Entry 5F31 (X-ray diffraction, 2.43 A resolution); this record covers chain A.

# Chain A
Protein: Phosphatidylinositol mannoside acyltransferase
From: Mycobacterium smegmatis str. MC2 155
Notes: EC 2.3.1.-
UniProt: A0QWG5 (ACYLT_MYCS2); residue numbers follow UniProt; this construct covers 13-304
Sequence (308 residues; each row starts with the number of its first residue):
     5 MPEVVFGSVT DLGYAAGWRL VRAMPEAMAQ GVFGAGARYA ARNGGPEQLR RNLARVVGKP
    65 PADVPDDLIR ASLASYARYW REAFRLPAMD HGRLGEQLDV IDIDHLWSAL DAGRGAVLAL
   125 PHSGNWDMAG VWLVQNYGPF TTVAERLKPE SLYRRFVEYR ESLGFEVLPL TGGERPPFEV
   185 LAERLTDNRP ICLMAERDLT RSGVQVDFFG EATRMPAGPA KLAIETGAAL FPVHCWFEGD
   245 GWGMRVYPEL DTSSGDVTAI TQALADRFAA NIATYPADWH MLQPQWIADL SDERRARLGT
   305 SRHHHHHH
Unresolved in the structure: 5-47, 304-312
Construct notes: initiating methionine (5); expression tag (6-12, 305-312)
UniProt features mapped onto this chain:
  - active site: H126 (Proton acceptor), E200
  - binding site (hexadecanoyl-CoA): H126, R164, S206, E229
  - mutagenesis: H126 (H126A: Loss of transferase activity), D131 (D131A: 65% decrease in transferase activity), E149 (E149A: 25% decrease in transferase activity), R164 (R164A: 20% decrease in transferase activity), F182 (F182W: Loss of transferase activity; when associated with W-197), L197 (L197W: Loss of transferase activity; when associated with W-182), E200 (E200A: Loss of transferase activity), H284 (H284A: 50% decrease in transferase activity)
Metal / ion sites: Na+ near D70 (its only coordinating residue here)
Reported in the primary citation:
  - contacts within the chain: H126-E200
  - mutagenesis - F182W/L197W: abolished catalytic activity on palmitoyl-CoA
  - mutagenesis - D131A, E149A, R164A, H284A: decreased catalytic activity on PIM2
  - mutagenesis - E149A, R164A, H284A: unchanged catalytic activity on palmitoyl-CoA
  - catalytic residues: H126, E200 (proposed by the authors, not directly observed)
  - mutagenesis - H126A, E200A: abolished catalytic activity
  - mutagenesis - F182W/L197W: abolished catalytic activity on PIM2

# Summary
UniProt lists active-site residues H126 and E200, 4 hexadecanoyl-CoA-binding residues and 8 mutagenesis sites.
From the paper: catalytic residues H126 and E200; D131A, E149A and R164A, among others, reduce catalytic
activity on PIM2; 7 substitutions were tested in all.
Chain A is Phosphatidylinositol mannoside acyltransferase (Mycobacterium smegmatis str. MC2 155); the
structure, Crystal structure of membrane associated PatA from Mycobacterium smegmatis in complex with
palmitate - P 42 ..., was determined by X-ray diffraction (same publication as 5F2T, 5F2Z and 5F34).
